Entry 8FAK (electron microscopy, 3.22 A resolution); this record covers chains H and J of the 6 polymer chains in the assembly.

Chain H:
Name: Primosomal protein N'
Organism: Escherichia coli (strain K12)
Notes: EC 3.6.4.-
UniProtKB: P17888 (PRIA_ECOLI); numbering as in UniProt (aligned over 1-732)
Chain sequence (732 residues; numbered 1 to 732; the number before each row is that of its first residue):
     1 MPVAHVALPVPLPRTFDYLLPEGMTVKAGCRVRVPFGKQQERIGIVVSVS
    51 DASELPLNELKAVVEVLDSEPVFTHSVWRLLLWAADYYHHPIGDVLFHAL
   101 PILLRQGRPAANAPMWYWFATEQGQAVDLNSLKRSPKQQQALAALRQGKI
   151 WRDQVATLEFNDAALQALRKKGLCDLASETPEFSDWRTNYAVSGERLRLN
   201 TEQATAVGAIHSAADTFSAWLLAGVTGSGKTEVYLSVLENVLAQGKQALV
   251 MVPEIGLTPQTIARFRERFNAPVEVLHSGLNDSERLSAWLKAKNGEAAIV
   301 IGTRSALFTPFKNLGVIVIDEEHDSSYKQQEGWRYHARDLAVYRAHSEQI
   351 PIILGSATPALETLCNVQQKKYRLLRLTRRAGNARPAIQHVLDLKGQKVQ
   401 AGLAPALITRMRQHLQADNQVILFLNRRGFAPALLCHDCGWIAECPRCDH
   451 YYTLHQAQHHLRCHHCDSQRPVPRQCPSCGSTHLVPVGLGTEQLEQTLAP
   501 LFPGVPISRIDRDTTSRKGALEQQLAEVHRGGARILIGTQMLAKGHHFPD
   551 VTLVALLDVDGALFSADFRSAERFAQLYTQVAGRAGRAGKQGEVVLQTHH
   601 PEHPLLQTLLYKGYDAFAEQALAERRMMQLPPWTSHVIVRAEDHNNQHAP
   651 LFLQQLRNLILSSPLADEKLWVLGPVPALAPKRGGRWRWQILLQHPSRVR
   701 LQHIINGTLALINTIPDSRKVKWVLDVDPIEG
Unresolved in the structure: 1, 112-199
Metal / ion sites: Zn2+ site 1: Cys436, Cys439, Cys476, Cys479; Zn2+ site 2: Cys445, Cys448, Cys463, Cys466
From the paper describing this entry:
  - mutagenesis - D438A (95.0 +/- 1.9%), D438A/T482A/H483A (95.8 +/- 3.1%), T482A (91.3 +/- 6.5%), H483A (92.2 +/- 3.7%): unchanged binding to replication fork
  - mutagenesis - D438A, T482A, H483A: decreased catalytic activity with Primosomal replication protein N
  - mutagenesis - D438A, T482A, H483A: decreased catalytic activity on PriB

Chain J:
Molecule: 40-nt DNA strand
Sequence (40 nucleotides; numbered 9 to 48; the number before each row is that of its first residue):
     9 CGAGACCGCAATACGGATAAGGGCTGAGCACGCCGACGAA
Unresolved in the structure: 9-21, 45-48

Interface between chain H and chain J:
Residue-residue contacts (4):
  Val10(H) - DA35(J)  base contact
  Pro11(H) - DA35(J)  base contact
  Leu12(H) - DA35(J)  base contact
  Glu331(H) - DG34(J)  base contact
Interface residues without a listed pair, chain H (8 interface residues in all): Phe36, Gln39, Gly332, Arg719
Interface residues without a listed pair, chain J (4 interface residues in all): DG36, DC37

Overview:
The interface between chain H and chain J involves 8 residues on one side and 4 on the other. The paper
reports that D438A, T482A and H483A of chain H reduce catalytic activity with Primosomal replication protein
N; D438A, T482A and H483A of chain H reduce catalytic activity on PriB.
Chain H is Primosomal protein N' (Escherichia coli (strain K12)) and chain J is a 40-nt DNA strand; the
structure, DNA replication fork binding triggers structural changes in the PriA DNA helicase that regulate the
PriA-PriB ..., was determined by electron microscopy.
